PDB entry 5L1K | X-ray diffraction, 1.82 A resolution | chains A and P of the 3 polymer chains in the assembly

Chain A:
Protein: DNA polymerase eta
Source organism: Homo sapiens
Notes: EC 2.7.7.7
UniProtKB: Q9Y253 (POLH_HUMAN); numbering as in UniProt (aligned over 1-432)
Amino-acid sequence (435 residues; each row starts with the number of its first residue; numbers below 1 keep their minus sign (Gly-2 is residue -2)):
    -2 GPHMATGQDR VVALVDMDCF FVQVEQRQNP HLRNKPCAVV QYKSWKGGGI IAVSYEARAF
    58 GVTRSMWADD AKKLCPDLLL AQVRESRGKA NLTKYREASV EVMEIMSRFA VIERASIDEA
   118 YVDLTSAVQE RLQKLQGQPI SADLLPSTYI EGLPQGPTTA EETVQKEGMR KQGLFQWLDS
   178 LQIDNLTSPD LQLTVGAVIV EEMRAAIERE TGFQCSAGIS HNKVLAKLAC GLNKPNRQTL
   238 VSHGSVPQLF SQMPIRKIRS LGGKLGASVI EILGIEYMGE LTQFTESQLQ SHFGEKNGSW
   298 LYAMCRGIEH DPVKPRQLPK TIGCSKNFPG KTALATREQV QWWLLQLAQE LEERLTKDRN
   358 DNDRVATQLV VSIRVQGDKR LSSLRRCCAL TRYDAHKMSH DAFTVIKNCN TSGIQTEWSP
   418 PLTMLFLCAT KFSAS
Not modelled in the structure: 155-159
Construct notes: expression tag (-2 to 0)
Swiss-Prot annotation at these positions:
  - binding site (Mg(2+)): Asp13, Met14, Asp115, Glu116
  - binding site (Mn(2+)): Asp13, Met14, Asp115, Glu116
  - binding site (a 2'-deoxyribonucleoside 5'-triphosphate): Arg61
  - natural variant: Val37 (deletion: In XPV), Leu75 (deletion: In XPV), Arg93 (R93P: In XPV), Arg111 (R111H: In XPV), Thr122 (T122P: In XPV), Gly153 (G153D: In a breast cancer sample), Thr191 (T191P: In XPV), Gly263 (G263V: In XPV), Val266 (V266D: In XPV), Gly295 (G295R: In XPV), Arg361 (R361S: In XPV)
  - mutagenesis: Tyr52 (Y52A/F: Reduces DNA polymerase activity; Y52E: Reduces DNA polymerase activity. Increases fidelity of replication and reduces translesion bypass), Arg61 (R61A: Reduces enzymatic activity by two-thirds), Ser62 (S62G: Increased DNA polymerase activity and translesion bypass compared to wild-type), Ala68 (A68S/V: Severe reduction in thymine dimer translesion bypass), Asn324 to Pro326 (Reduces binding to chromatin and to monoubiquitinated PCNA. Abolishes binding to monoubiquitinated PCNA; when associated with 705-E--H-713 Del)
Ion coordination: Mg2+ site 1: Asp13, Met14, Asp115 (together with 0KX); Mg2+ site 2: Asp13, Asp115, Glu116 (together with 0KX) (shared with DC8(P) of chain P)
Ligand contacts: 0KX (2'-deoxy-5'-O-[(R)-hydroxy{[(R)-hydroxy(phosphonooxy)phosphoryl]amino}phosphoryl]cytidine): Asp13, Met14, Asp15, Cys16, Phe17, Phe18, Ile48, Ala49, Tyr52, Arg55, Arg61, Ile114, Asp115, Glu116, Lys231
Reported in the primary citation:
  - binding site for 0KX: Arg61

Chain P:
Molecule: 8-nt DNA strand
Sequence (8 nucleotides; row label = number of the first residue in the row):
     1 AGCGTCAC
Ion coordination: Mg2+: DC8 (together with 0KX) (shared with Asp13(A), Asp115(A), Glu116(A) of chain A)

How chain A and chain P interact:
Contacting residue pairs (21):
  Ser113(A) with DC8(P), hydrogen bond to the phosphate
  Asp115(A) with DC8(P), phosphate contact
  Glu116(A) with DC8(P), phosphate contact
  Lys224(A) with DC8(P), salt bridge to the phosphate
  Ile255(A) with DA7(P), phosphate contact
  Arg256(A) with DA7(P), phosphate contact
  Ser257(A) with DC6(P), phosphate contact; DA7(P), hydrogen bond to the phosphate
  Leu258(A) with DA7(P), hydrogen bond to the phosphate
  Gly259(A) with DA7(P), hydrogen bond to the phosphate
  Gly260(A) with DC6(P), phosphate contact; DA7(P), phosphate contact
  Lys261(A) with DT5(P), salt bridge to the phosphate; DC6(P), hydrogen bond to the phosphate
  Leu262(A) with DC6(P), hydrogen bond to the phosphate
  Arg377(A) with DG4(P), salt bridge to the phosphate
  Leu381(A) with DC3(P), phosphate contact
  Arg382(A) with DG2(P), sugar contact; DC3(P), hydrogen bond to the phosphate
  Arg383(A) with DG2(P), phosphate contact
  Cys384(A) with DG2(P), hydrogen bond to the phosphate
Also at the interface, not in a pair above, chain A (20 interface residues in all): Asp13, Ser379, Ser380
Also at the interface, not in a pair above, chain P (8 interface residues in all): DA1

Overview:
The interface between chain A and chain P involves 20 residues on one side and 8 on the other, with 8 hydrogen
bonds and 3 salt bridges. Polar pairs include Ser113(A)-DC8(P), Ser257(A)-DA7(P) and Leu258(A)-DA7(P). Chain A
binds compound 0KX. From the paper: a binding site for 0KX at Arg61(A).
Here chain A is DNA polymerase eta (Homo sapiens) and chain P is an 8-nt DNA strand. Entry 5L1K (PostInsertion
complex of Human DNA Polymerase Eta bypassing an O6-Methyl-2'-deoxyguanosine : dC site) was determined by
X-ray diffraction (same publication as 5L1I, 5L1J and 5L1L).
